Entry 8XCM (electron microscopy, 3.08 A resolution); this record covers chains A and C of the 3 polymer chains in the assembly.

# Chain A
Protein: Fructose dehydrogenase large subunit
Organism: Gluconobacter japonicus
Notes: engineered mutation(s): N1146Q
Reference sequence: M1VMF7 (FDHL_GLUJA); numbering as in UniProt (aligned over 1-544)
Sequence (544 residues; row label = number of the first residue in the row):
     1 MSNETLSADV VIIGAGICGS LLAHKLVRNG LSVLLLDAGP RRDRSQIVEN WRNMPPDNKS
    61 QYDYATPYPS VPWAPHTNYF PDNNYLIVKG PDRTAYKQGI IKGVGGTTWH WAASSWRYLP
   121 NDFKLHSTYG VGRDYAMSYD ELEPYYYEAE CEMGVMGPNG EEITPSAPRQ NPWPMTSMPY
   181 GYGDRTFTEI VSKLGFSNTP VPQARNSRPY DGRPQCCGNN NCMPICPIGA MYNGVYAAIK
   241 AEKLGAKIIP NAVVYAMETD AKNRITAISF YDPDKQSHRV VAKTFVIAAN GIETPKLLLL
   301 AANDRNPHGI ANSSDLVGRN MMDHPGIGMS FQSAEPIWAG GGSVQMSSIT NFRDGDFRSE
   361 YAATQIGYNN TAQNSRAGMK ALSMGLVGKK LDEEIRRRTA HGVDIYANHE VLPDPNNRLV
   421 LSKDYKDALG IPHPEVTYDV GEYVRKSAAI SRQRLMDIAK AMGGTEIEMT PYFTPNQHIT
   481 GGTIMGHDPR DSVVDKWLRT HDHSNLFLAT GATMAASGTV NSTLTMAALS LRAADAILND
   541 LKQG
Unresolved in the structure: 1-2, 543-544
Sequence notes: variant Gln-477 (Asn in M1VMF7)
Metal / ion sites: 3Fe-4S cluster Fe: Cys-216, Cys-222, Cys-226
Residues lining bound ligands:
  - 3Fe-4S cluster (F3S): Arg-205, Cys-216, Cys-217, Gly-218, Asn-219, Asn-220, Asn-221, Cys-222, Ile-225, Cys-226, Pro-227, Ile-228, Ala-230, Met-231, Gly-342, Ser-343
  - FAD (flavin-adenine dinucleotide): Ile-13, Gly-14, Ala-15, Gly-16, Ile-17, Cys-18, Leu-36, Asp-37, Ala-38, Gly-39, Tyr-64, Gly-99, Ile-100, Ile-101, Lys-102, Gly-103, Gly-105, Gly-106, Thr-107, Thr-108, His-110, Trp-111, Ala-112, Ala-113, Ser-114, Met-223, Ala-252, Val-253, Val-254, Ala-288, Ala-289, Asn-290, Glu-293, Leu-297, Gln-477, His-478, Thr-510, Asn-521, Ser-522, Thr-523, Leu-524, Met-526
UniProt features mapped onto this chain:
  - active site: His-478 (Proton acceptor)

# Chain C
Protein: Fructose dehydrogenase cytochrome subunit
Organism: Gluconobacter japonicus
Notes: engineered mutation(s): N1146Q
Reference sequence: M1V1V5 (FDHC_GLUJA); residue numbers follow UniProt; this construct covers 1-486
Sequence (486 residues; numbered 1 to 486; the number before each row is that of its first residue):
     1 MRYFRPLSAT AMTTVLLLAG TNVRAQPTEP TPASAHRPSI SRGHYLAIAA DCAACHTNGR
    61 DGQFLAGGYA ISSPMGNIYS TNITPSKTHG IGNYTLEQFS KALRHGIRAD GAQLYPAMPY
   121 DAYNRLTDED VKSLYAYIMT EVKPVDAPSP KTQLPFPFSI RASLGIWKIA ARIEGKPYVF
   181 DHTHNDDWNR GRYLVDELAH CGECHTPRNF LLAPNQSAYL AGADIGSWRA PNITNAPQSG
   241 IGSWSDQDLF QYLKTGKTAH ARAAGPMAEA IEHSLQYLPD ADISAIVTYL RSVPAKAESG
   301 QTVANFEHAG RPSSYSVANA NSRRSNSTLT KTTDGAALYE AVCASCHQSD GKGSKDGYYP
   361 SLVGNTTTGQ LNPNDLIASI LYGVDRTTDN HEILMPAFGP DSLVQPLTDE QIATIADYVL
   421 SHFGNAQATV SADAVKQVRA GGKQVPLAKL ASPGVMLLLG TGGILGAILV VAGLWWLISR
   481 RKKRSA
Unresolved in the structure: 1-39, 453-486
Glycans and other covalent adducts: heme c (HEC) linked to Cys-201, Cys-343
Metal / ion sites: heme c Fe site 1 near His-56 (its only coordinating residue here); heme c Fe site 2 near His-205 (its only coordinating residue here); heme c Fe site 3 near His-347 (its only coordinating residue here)
Residues lining bound ligands:
  - heme c (HEC), molecule 1: Ala-47, Ala-50, Asp-51, Cys-52, Cys-55, His-56, Ile-71, Ile-78, Ser-80, Thr-81, Ile-83, Ile-91, Tyr-94, Phe-99, Ala-102, Leu-103, Arg-108, Gln-113, Leu-114, Tyr-115, Pro-116, Ala-117, Met-118, Pro-119, Tyr-123, Arg-161, His-200
  - heme c (HEC), molecule 2: Ala-199, His-200, Cys-204, His-205, Ile-225, Trp-228, Arg-229, Ala-230, Pro-231, Ile-233, Ile-241, Trp-244, Leu-249, Tyr-252, Leu-253, Arg-262, Ala-264, Pro-266, Met-267, Leu-275, Ile-286, Leu-290, Asn-305, Thr-366, Thr-367, Gln-370, Asp-375
  - heme c (HEC), molecule 3: Lys-257, Ala-261, Arg-262, Ala-264, Tyr-339, Val-342, Cys-346, His-347, Tyr-358, Tyr-359, Pro-360, Leu-362, Asn-365, Thr-367, Thr-368, Leu-376, Ser-379, Ile-380, Val-384, Arg-386, Ile-393, Met-395, Pro-396, Phe-398, Ile-415, Val-419
  - ubiquinone-10 (U10): Cys-55, Ile-71, Ser-73, Pro-74, Met-75, Tyr-115, Pro-116, Ala-117, Pro-157, Phe-158, Ser-163, Ile-166, Trp-167, Glu-203, Cys-204, Arg-208, Leu-212, Ile-225, Pro-266, Leu-447, Leu-450
UniProt features mapped onto this chain:
  - binding site (heme c): Cys-52, Cys-55, His-56, Cys-201, Cys-204, His-205, Cys-343, Cys-346, His-347

# How chain A and chain C interact
Residue-residue contacts (50):
  Arg-41(A) with Ser-327(C); Thr-328(C), hydrogen bond (backbone-side chain)
  Arg-42(A) with Ser-327(C)
  Asp-43(A) with Ser-327(C), hydrogen bond (backbone-side chain); Thr-328(C); Leu-329(C); Gln-405(C), hydrogen bond
  Arg-44(A) with Val-404(C); Gln-405(C)
  Ser-45(A) with Leu-329(C); Ala-341(C), hydrogen bond (side chain-backbone); Val-342(C), hydrogen bond (side chain-backbone); Gln-405(C), hydrogen bond (backbone-side chain)
  Gln-46(A) with Asn-326(C); Ser-327(C); Thr-328(C); Leu-329(C); Thr-332(C)
  Glu-49(A) with Ala-320(C); Arg-323(C), salt bridge
  Arg-52(A) with Glu-340(C), hydrogen bond (side chain-backbone); Ala-341(C), hydrogen bond (side chain-backbone); Ser-345(C)
  Asn-53(A) with Val-317(C); Ala-320(C), hydrogen bond (side chain-backbone); Asn-321(C); Arg-324(C), hydrogen bond (backbone-side chain)
  Pro-69(A) with Ser-325(C); Asn-326(C)
  Pro-209(A) with Glu-392(C); Leu-394(C), hydrophobic
  Asp-211(A) with Leu-403(C)
  Gly-212(A) with Leu-394(C); Met-395(C); Pro-396(C)
  Arg-213(A) with Leu-394(C)
  Pro-214(A) with Leu-394(C); Pro-396(C)
  Gln-215(A) with Tyr-358(C)
  Cys-217(A) with Tyr-359(C)
  Asn-219(A) with Ser-345(C), hydrogen bond
  Pro-227(A) with Ser-345(C)
  Ile-228(A) with Ser-345(C); Cys-346(C), hydrophobic; Val-404(C)
  Tyr-236(A) with Leu-403(C)
  Ile-239(A) with Ser-402(C); Leu-403(C)
  Lys-240(A) with Leu-403(C)
  Lys-243(A) with Asp-401(C)
Also at the interface, not in a pair above, chain A (29 interface residues in all): Ile-47, Val-48, Asn-50, Tyr-210, Gly-229
Also at the interface, not in a pair above, chain C (31 interface residues in all): Ala-344, Ile-393, Ala-397, Pro-406

# In short
The interface between chain A and chain C involves 29 residues on one side and 31 on the other; the contacts
include 11 hydrogen bonds and 1 salt bridge. Polar contacts include Glu-49(A)/Arg-323(C), Arg-41(A)/Thr-328(C)
and Asp-43(A)/Ser-327(C). Ligands of chain A: flavin-adenine dinucleotide and 3Fe-4S cluster.
Chain A is Fructose dehydrogenase large subunit and chain C is Fructose dehydrogenase cytochrome subunit, both
from Gluconobacter japonicus; the structure, Cryo-EM Structure of Membrane-bound Fructose Dehydrogenase from
Gluconobacter japonicus variant-N1146Q, was determined by electron microscopy, deposited together with 8K6J,
8K6K and 8XCN.
